PDB entry 2ANK | X-ray diffraction, 2.46 A resolution | chains H and P of the 3 polymer chains in the assembly

[Chain H]
Protein: Thrombin heavy chain
Organism: Homo sapiens
Notes: EC 3.4.21.5
UniProt: P00734 (THRB_HUMAN); the construct lacks a stretch of the UniProt sequence and is renumbered around it, so the offset changes along the chain: 16-36 = UniProt 364-384; 37-60 = UniProt 386-409; 61-77 = UniProt 419-435; 78-97 = UniProt 437-456; 7 more segments
Sequence (259 residues; each row starts with the number of its first residue; note: 3 numbers in that range are skipped by the numbering (no residue carries them; nothing is unmodelled there); a row labelled like 60A-60I holds insertion residues (60A, then the next letters in order)):
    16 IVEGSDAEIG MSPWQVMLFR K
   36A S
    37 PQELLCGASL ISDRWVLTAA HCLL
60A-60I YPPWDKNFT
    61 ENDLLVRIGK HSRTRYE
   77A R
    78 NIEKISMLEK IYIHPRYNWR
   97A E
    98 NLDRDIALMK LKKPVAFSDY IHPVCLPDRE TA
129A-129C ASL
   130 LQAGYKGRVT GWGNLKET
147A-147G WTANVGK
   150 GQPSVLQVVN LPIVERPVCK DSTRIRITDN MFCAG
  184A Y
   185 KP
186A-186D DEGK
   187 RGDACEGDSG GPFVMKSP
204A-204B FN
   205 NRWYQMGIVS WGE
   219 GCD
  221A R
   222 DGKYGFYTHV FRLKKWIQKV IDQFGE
Unresolved in the structure: 147A-147G, 246-247
Curated features (UniProtKB/Swiss-Prot):
  - region: Ala-183 to Val-200 (High affinity receptor-binding region which is also known as the TP508 peptide)
  - active site (Charge relay system): His-57, Asp-102, Ser-195
  - glycosylation: Asn-60G (N-linked (GlcNAc...) (complex) asparagine)
Disulfide bonds: Cys-42/Cys-58, Cys-168/Cys-182, Cys-191/Cys-220
Ligand contacts: N12 (N-[(1R)-2-[(1-{[({6-[amino(imino)methyl]pyridin-3-yl}methyl)amino]carbonyl}cyclopentyl)amino]-1-(cyclohexylmethyl)-2-oxoethyl]glycine): His-57, Tyr-60A, Trp-60D, Glu-97A, Asn-98, Leu-99, Ile-174, Asp-189, Ala-190, Cys-191, Glu-192, Ser-195, Val-213, Ser-214, Trp-215, Gly-216, Glu-217, Gly-219, Cys-220, Gly-226, Phe-227

[Chain P]
Protein: synthetic peptide
Sequence (11 residues; each row starts with the number of its first residue):
    55 XYEPIPEEFA Q
Modified positions: SIN (succinic acid) at position 55; Pro-60 (4-hydroxyproline; HYP); Phe-63 (4-sulfomethyl-l-phenylalanine; SMF); Ala-64 (2-amino-3-cyclohexyl-propionic acid; ALC)

[Interface between chain H and chain P]
Contacting residue pairs - 25 pairs, chain H then chain P:
  Lys-36(H) / Ala-64(P)
  Lys-36(H) / Gln-65(P)  hydrogen bond (side chain-backbone)
  Gln-38(H) / Tyr-56(P)
  Gln-38(H) / Pro-58(P)
  Gln-38(H) / Ile-59(P)  hydrogen bond (side chain-backbone)
  Gln-38(H) / Ala-64(P)
  Leu-40(H) / Tyr-56(P)
  Asn-62(H) / Gln-65(P)  hydrogen bond (side chain-backbone)
  Leu-65(H) / Ile-59(P)  hydrophobic
  Leu-65(H) / Phe-63(P)
  Arg-67(H) / Ile-59(P)
  Arg-73(H) / SIN_55(P)
  Arg-73(H) / Tyr-56(P)  hydrogen bond
  Thr-74(H) / SIN_55(P)
  Thr-74(H) / Tyr-56(P)
  Thr-74(H) / Glu-57(P)  hydrogen bond (backbone-backbone)
  Arg-75(H) / Glu-57(P)
  Tyr-76(H) / Glu-57(P)  hydrogen bond (backbone-side chain)
  Tyr-76(H) / Pro-60(P)
  Tyr-76(H) / Phe-63(P)
  Glu-80(H) / Phe-63(P)
  Lys-81(H) / Phe-63(P)
  Ile-82(H) / Phe-63(P)
  Met-84(H) / Gln-65(P)
  Gln-151(H) / Tyr-56(P)  hydrogen bond
Other interface residues (no listed pair), chain H (17 interface residues in all): Phe-34, Glu-39

[Overview]
17 residues of chain H face 9 of chain P across their interface, with 7 hydrogen bonds. Polar pairs include
Lys-36(H)/Gln-65(P), Gln-38(H)/Ile-59(P) and Asn-62(H)/Gln-65(P). Ligands of chain H: compound N12. From
UniProt: 3 active-site residues on chain H.
Chain H is Thrombin heavy chain (Homo sapiens) and chain P is synthetic peptide; the structure, orally active
thrombin inhibitors in complex with thrombin and an exosite decapeptide, was determined by X-ray diffraction
together with 2A2X and 2ANM from the same study.
